PDB entry 6NW3 | X-ray diffraction, 2.35 A resolution | chain A

== Chain A ==
Name: Beta-secretase 1
Source organism: Homo sapiens
Notes: EC 3.4.23.46
Reference sequence: P56817 (BACE1_HUMAN); residues -3 to 386 here correspond to UniProt positions 58-447 (UniProt number = residue number + 61)
Sequence (390 residues; row label = number of the first residue in the row; numbers below 1 keep their minus sign (Gly-3 is residue -3)):
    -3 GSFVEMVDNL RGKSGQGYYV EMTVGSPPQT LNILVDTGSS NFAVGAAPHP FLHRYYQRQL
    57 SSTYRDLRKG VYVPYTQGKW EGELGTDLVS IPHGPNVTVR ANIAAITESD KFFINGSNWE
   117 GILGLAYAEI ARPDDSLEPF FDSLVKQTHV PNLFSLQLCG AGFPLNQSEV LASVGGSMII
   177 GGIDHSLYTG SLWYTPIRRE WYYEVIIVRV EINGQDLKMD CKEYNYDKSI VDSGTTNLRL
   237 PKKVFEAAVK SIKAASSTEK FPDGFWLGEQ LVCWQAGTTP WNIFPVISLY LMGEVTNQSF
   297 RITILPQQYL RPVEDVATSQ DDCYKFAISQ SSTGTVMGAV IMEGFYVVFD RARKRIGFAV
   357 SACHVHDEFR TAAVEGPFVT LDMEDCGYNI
Disordered / not traced: -3, 158-167, 310-316, 385-386
Curated features (UniProtKB/Swiss-Prot):
  - active site: Asp32, Asp228
  - modified residue (N6-acetyllysine): Lys65, Lys214, Lys218, Lys224, Lys238, Lys239, Lys246
  - glycosylation (N-linked (GlcNAc...) asparagine): Asn92, Asn111, Asn162, Asn293
Disulfides: Cys155-Cys359, Cys217-Cys382, Cys269-Cys319
Residues lining bound ligands: L4J (N-(2-methylpropyl)-N~2~-{[(4S)-17-[(methylsulfonyl)(propyl)amino]-2-oxo-3-azatricyclo[13.3.1.1~6,10~]icosa-1(19),6(20),7,9,15,17-hexaen-4-yl]methyl}-L-norleucinamide): Gly11, Gln12, Gly13, Leu30, Asp32, Gly34, Ser35, Val69, Pro70, Tyr71, Thr72, Gln73, Phe108, Ile110, Trp115, Ile118, Ile126, Arg128, Tyr198, Lys224, Ile226, Asp228, Gly230, Thr231, Thr232, Asn233, Arg235, Ser325, Thr329, Val332
Reported in the primary citation:
  - binding site for L4J: Asp228, Thr232, Asn233, Arg235, Ser325
  - catalytic residues: Asp228 (citing earlier work)

== Summary ==
Bound to chain A: compound L4J. UniProt lists active-site residues Asp32 and Asp228. From the paper: the
catalytic residue Asp228; a binding site for L4J at Asp228, Thr232 and Asn233 among others.
Chain A is Beta-secretase 1 (Homo sapiens); the structure, BACE1 in complex with a macrocyclic inhibitor, was
determined by X-ray diffraction (same publication as 6NV7 and 6NV9).
